PDB entry 9C1K | electron microscopy, 2.68 A resolution | chains B and I of the 40 polymer chains in the assembly

== Chain B ==
Name: Inner capsid protein VP2
Organism: Simian rotavirus A strain RRV
UniProt: B3F2X3 (B3F2X3_ROTRH); residues 1-887 here = UniProt positions 1-887
Sequence (887 residues; row label = number of the first residue in the row):
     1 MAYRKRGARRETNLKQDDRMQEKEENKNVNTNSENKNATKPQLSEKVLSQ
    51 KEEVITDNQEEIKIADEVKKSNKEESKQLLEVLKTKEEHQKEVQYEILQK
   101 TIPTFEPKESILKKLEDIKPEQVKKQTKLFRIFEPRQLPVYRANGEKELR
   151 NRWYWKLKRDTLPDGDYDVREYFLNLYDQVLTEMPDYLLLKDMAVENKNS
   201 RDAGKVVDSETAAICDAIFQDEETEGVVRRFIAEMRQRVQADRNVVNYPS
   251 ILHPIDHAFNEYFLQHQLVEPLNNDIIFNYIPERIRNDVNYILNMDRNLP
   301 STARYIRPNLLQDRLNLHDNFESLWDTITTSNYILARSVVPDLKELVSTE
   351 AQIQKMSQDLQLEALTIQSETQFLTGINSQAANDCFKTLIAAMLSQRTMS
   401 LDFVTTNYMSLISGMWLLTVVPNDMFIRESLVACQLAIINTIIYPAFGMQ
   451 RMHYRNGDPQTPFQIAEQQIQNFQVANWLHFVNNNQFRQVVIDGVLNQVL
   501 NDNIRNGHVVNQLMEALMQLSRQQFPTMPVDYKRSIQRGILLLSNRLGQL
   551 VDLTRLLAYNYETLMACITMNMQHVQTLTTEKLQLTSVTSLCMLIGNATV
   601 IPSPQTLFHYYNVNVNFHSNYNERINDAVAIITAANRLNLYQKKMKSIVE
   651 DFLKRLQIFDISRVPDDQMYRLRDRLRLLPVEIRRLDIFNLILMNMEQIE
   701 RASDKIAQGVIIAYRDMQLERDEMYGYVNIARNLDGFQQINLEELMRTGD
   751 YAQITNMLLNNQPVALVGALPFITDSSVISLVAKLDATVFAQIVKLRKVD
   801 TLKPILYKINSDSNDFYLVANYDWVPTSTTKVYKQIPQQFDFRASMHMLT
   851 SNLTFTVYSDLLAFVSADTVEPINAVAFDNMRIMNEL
Unresolved in the structure: 1-88

== Chain I ==
Name: Intermediate capsid protein VP6
Organism: Simian rotavirus A strain RRV
UniProt: B2BN53 (VP6_ROTRH); residue numbers follow UniProt; this construct covers 1-397
Sequence (397 residues; each row starts with the number of its first residue):
     1 MDVLYSLSKTLKDARDKIVEGTLYSNVSDLIQQFNQMIITMNGNEFQTGG
    51 IGNLPIRNWNFDFGLLGTTLLNLDANYVETARNTIDYFVDFVDNVCMDEM
   101 VRESQRNGIAPQSDSLRKLSGIKFKRINFDNSSEYIENWNLQNRRQRTGF
   151 TFHKPNIFPYSASFTLNRSQPAHDNLMGTMWLNAGSEIQVAGFDYSCAIN
   201 APANIQQFEHIVQLRRVLTTATITLLPDAERFSFPRVINSADGATTWYFN
   251 PVILRPNNVEVEFLLNGQIINTYQARFGTIIARNFDTIRLSFQLMRPPNM
   301 TPAVAALFPNAQPFEHHATVGLTLRIESAVCESVLADASKTMLANVTSVR
   351 QEYAIPVGPVFPPGMNWTDLITNYSPSREDNLQRVFTVASIRSMLVK
Unresolved in the structure: 397
Modified positions: Met-1 (N-formylmethionine; FME)
Bound ions: Zn2+ site 1: His-153 (shared with 1 residue of chain J; 1 residue of chain K); Zn2+ site 2 near His-173 (its only coordinating residue here)

== Interface between chain B and chain I ==
Residue-residue contacts (24; chain B residue first):
  Glu-283(B) / Leu-71(I)
  Asn-287(B) / Leu-71(I)
  Phe-473(B) / Ile-122(I)  hydrophobic
  Ala-476(B) / Arg-126(I)
  Asn-477(B) / Arg-126(I)  hydrogen bond
  His-480(B) / Gln-36(I)
  His-480(B) / Ile-39(I)
  His-480(B) / Arg-126(I)
  Asn-484(B) / Ile-39(I)
  Arg-488(B) / Asn-35(I)
  Arg-488(B) / Leu-65(I)
  Arg-488(B) / Leu-66(I)
  Val-490(B) / Gly-67(I)
  Val-499(B) / Thr-68(I)
  Val-499(B) / Thr-69(I)
  Leu-500(B) / Thr-68(I)  hydrogen bond (backbone-side chain)
  Asp-502(B) / Tyr-24(I)  hydrogen bond
  Asp-502(B) / Ser-28(I)
  Asp-502(B) / Gln-32(I)
  Asp-502(B) / Thr-68(I)
  Asn-503(B) / Gln-32(I)  hydrogen bond
  Arg-505(B) / Thr-68(I)  hydrogen bond (side chain-backbone)
  Arg-505(B) / Thr-69(I)
  Glu-562(B) / Thr-69(I)
Interface residues without a listed pair, chain B (22 interface residues in all): Arg-284, Glu-467, Gln-486, Gln-489, Val-491, Ile-492, Asn-501
Interface residues without a listed pair, chain I (17 interface residues in all): Leu-70, Asp-74, Tyr-77

== In short ==
Chain B and chain I form an interface of 22 and 17 residues respectively; the contacts include 5 hydrogen
bonds. Polar contacts include Asn-477(B)/Arg-126(I), Leu-500(B)/Thr-68(I) and Asp-502(B)/Tyr-24(I).
Chain B is Inner capsid protein VP2 and chain I is Intermediate capsid protein VP6, both from Simian rotavirus
A strain RRV; the structure, Rhesus rotavirus (empty structure at 2.68 Angstrom resolution), was determined by
electron microscopy.
